6OO2 - chains B and C of the 19 polymer chains in the assembly; structure by electron microscopy, 4.40 A resolution (low resolution: residue-level contacts below are approximate; hydrogen-bond / salt-bridge calls are withheld).

[Chain B (and C)]
Protein: Vacuolar protein sorting-associated protein 4
Source organism: Saccharomyces cerevisiae
Notes: chain C of this document is another copy of the same molecule, construct and numbering; everything in this record applies to it too
UniProt: P52917 (VPS4_YEAST); numbering as in UniProt (aligned over 101-437)
Amino-acid sequence (337 residues; row label = number of the first residue in the row):
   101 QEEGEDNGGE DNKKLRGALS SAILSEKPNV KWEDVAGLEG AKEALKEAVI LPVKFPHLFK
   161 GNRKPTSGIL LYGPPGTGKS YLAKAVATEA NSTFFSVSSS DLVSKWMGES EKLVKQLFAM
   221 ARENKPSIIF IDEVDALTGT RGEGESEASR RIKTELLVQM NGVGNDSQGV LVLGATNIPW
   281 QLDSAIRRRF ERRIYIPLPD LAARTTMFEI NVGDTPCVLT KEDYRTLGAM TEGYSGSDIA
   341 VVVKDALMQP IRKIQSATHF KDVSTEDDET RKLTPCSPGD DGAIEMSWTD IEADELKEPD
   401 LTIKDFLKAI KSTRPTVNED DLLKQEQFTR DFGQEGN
Unresolved in the structure: 101-111, 365-368 (chain C: 101-111, 365-369)
Metal / ion sites: Mg2+: Ser-180 (together with ADP)
Residues lining bound ligands:
  - ADP / beryllium trifluoride, molecule 1: Asp-134, Val-135, Ala-136, Leu-138, Pro-174, Pro-175, Gly-176, Thr-177, Gly-178, Lys-179, Ser-180, Tyr-181, Glu-233, Asn-277, Met-307, Gly-336, Ser-337, Ala-340
  - ADP / beryllium trifluoride, molecule 2: Asn-261, Arg-288, Arg-289
Curated features (UniProtKB/Swiss-Prot):
  - binding site (ATP): Gly-173 to Ser-180

[Interface between chain B and chain C]
Contacting residue pairs (64; chain B residue first):
  Glu-126(B) with Gly-264(C)
  Gly-176(B) with Arg-288(C)
  Ser-180(B) with Val-263(C)
  Lys-184(B) with Gly-262(C); Val-263(C)
  Ser-198(B) with Val-258(C)
  Ser-199(B) with Arg-251(C)
  Ser-200(B) with Glu-211(C); Lys-212(C); Lys-215(C); Glu-255(C)
  Asp-201(B) with Lys-215(C)
  Val-203(B) with Gly-208(C); Lys-212(C); Arg-251(C)
  Ser-204(B) with Met-207(C)
  Lys-205(B) with Lys-114(C); Trp-206(C); Met-207(C); Glu-209(C)
  Phe-230(B) with Val-263(C)
  Glu-233(B) with Thr-254(C); Val-258(C)
  Asp-235(B) with Arg-250(C)
  Ala-236(B) with Arg-250(C); Arg-251(C); Thr-254(C)
  Leu-237(B) with Arg-251(C)
  Glu-243(B) with Ser-246(C)
  Glu-245(B) with Met-207(C)
  Ala-248(B) with Met-207(C)
  Asn-277(B) with Arg-241(C)
  Ile-278(B) with Arg-241(C); Arg-250(C)
  Gln-281(B) with Arg-250(C)
  Asn-311(B) with Asn-162(C)
  Val-312(B) with Asn-162(C)
  Gly-313(B) with Asn-162(C)
  Asp-314(B) with Asn-162(C)
  Thr-315(B) with Asn-162(C)
  Ser-337(B) with Arg-288(C)
  Val-341(B) with Glu-291(C)
  Lys-344(B) with Lys-164(C); Pro-165(C); Glu-291(C)
  Leu-347(B) with Asn-162(C); Arg-163(C)
  Met-348(B) with Glu-147(C); Phe-159(C)
  Ile-351(B) with Leu-151(C); Arg-163(C)
  Arg-352(B) with Glu-147(C)
  Gln-355(B) with Glu-143(C); Leu-151(C)
  Trp-388(B) with Phe-155(C)
  Ser-412(B) with Gln-434(C)
  Arg-414(B) with Arg-293(C); Asp-431(C)
  Pro-415(B) with Phe-432(C)
  Thr-416(B) with Arg-287(C); Arg-288(C); Arg-293(C); Phe-432(C)
  Asn-418(B) with Phe-432(C)
Also at the interface, not in a pair above, chain B (48 interface residues in all): Leu-124, Pro-175, Ala-183, Asp-232, Glu-247, Ile-252, Leu-396
Also at the interface, not in a pair above, chain C (46 interface residues in all): His-157, Leu-158, Gly-242, Glu-247, Leu-257, Asn-265, Ser-284, Ala-285, Arg-289, Arg-292, Arg-430, Gly-433

[In short]
The interface between chain B and chain C involves 48 residues on one side and 46 on the other. Bound to chain
B: ADP / beryllium trifluoride. UniProt lists 8 ATP-binding residues on chain B.
Chain B and chain C are both Vacuolar protein sorting-associated protein 4 (Saccharomyces cerevisiae); the
structure, Vps4 with Cyclic Peptide Bound in the Central Pore, was determined by electron microscopy (same
publication as 6NDY).
